Entry 8AAK (X-ray diffraction, 2.55 A resolution); this record covers chains A and B.

# Chain A (and B)
Protein: Syntenin-1
Source organism: Homo sapiens
Notes: chain B of this document is another copy of the same molecule, construct and numbering; everything in this record applies to it too
UniProt: O00560 (SDCB1_HUMAN); residue numbers follow UniProt; this construct covers 113-273
Sequence (166 residues; row label = number of the first residue in the row):
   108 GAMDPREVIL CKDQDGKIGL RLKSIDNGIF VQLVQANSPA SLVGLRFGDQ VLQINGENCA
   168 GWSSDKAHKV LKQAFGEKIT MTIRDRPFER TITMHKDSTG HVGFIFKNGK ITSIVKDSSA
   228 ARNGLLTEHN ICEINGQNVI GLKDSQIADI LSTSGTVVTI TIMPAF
Disordered / not traced: 108-110 (chain B: 108)
Differences from the reference sequence: expression tag (108-112)
Curated features (UniProtKB/Swiss-Prot):
  - binding site (a 1,2-diacyl-sn-glycero-3-phospho-(1D-myo-inositol-4,5-bisphosphate)): N215, K250, D251
  - mutagenesis: K214 (K214A: Disruption of the cooperative binding of C-terminal peptides from FZD7 and phosphatidylinositol-4,5-bisphosphate ...), N215 (N215D: Disruption of the cooperative binding of C-terminal peptides from FZD7 and phosphatidylinositol-4,5-bisphosphate), K250 (K250A: Disruption of the cooperative binding of C-terminal peptides from FZD7 and phosphatidylinositol-4,5-bisphosphate ...)
Small-molecule neighbours: LL6 ((2S)-2-[[(2S)-2-(3-oxidanylidene-1H-isoindol-2-yl)-3-phenyl-propanoyl]amino]propanoic acid): G207, H208, V209, G210, F211, I212, F213, V222, D251, S252, A255, L258
From the paper describing this entry:
  - binding site for LL6: H208, V222

# How chain A and chain B interact
Contacting residue pairs (38; chain A residue first):
  I132(A) - L233(B)
  D133(A) - L233(B)
  D133(A) - T234(B)  hydrogen bond (backbone-backbone)
  D133(A) - E235(B)
  D133(A) - H236(B)
  N134(A) - T234(B)  hydrogen bond
  G135(A) - L233(B)
  F137(A) - L233(B)  hydrophobic
  Q157(A) - G231(B)
  Q157(A) - L233(B)
  L159(A) - R229(B)
  L159(A) - N230(B)
  L159(A) - G231(B)
  Q160(A) - R229(B)  hydrogen bond (side chain-backbone)
  N165(A) - D224(B)
  N165(A) - A228(B)
  N165(A) - R229(B)
  R191(A) - N230(B)  hydrogen bond (side chain-backbone)
  P194(A) - R197(B)
  F195(A) - R197(B)
  F195(A) - L233(B)  hydrophobic
  R197(A) - P194(B)
  R197(A) - F195(B)
  A228(A) - N165(B)
  R229(A) - L159(B)
  R229(A) - N165(B)
  N230(A) - L159(B)
  N230(A) - R191(B)  hydrogen bond (backbone-side chain)
  G231(A) - Q157(B)  hydrogen bond (backbone-side chain)
  G231(A) - L159(B)
  L233(A) - I132(B)
  L233(A) - D133(B)
  L233(A) - G135(B)
  L233(A) - F195(B)  hydrophobic
  T234(A) - D133(B)  hydrogen bond (backbone-backbone)
  T234(A) - N134(B)  hydrogen bond
  E235(A) - D133(B)
  H236(A) - D133(B)
Other interface residues (no listed pair), chain A (25 interface residues in all): A167, I199, D224, S225
Other interface residues (no listed pair), chain B (24 interface residues in all): P112, F137, A167, I221

# Overview
25 residues of chain A and 24 residues of chain B are in contact; the contacts include 8 hydrogen bonds. Among
the polar pairs are N134(A)-T234(B), Q160(A)-R229(B) and R191(A)-N230(B). Chain A binds compound LL6. The
paper reports a binding site for LL6 at H208(A) and V222(A).
Both chains are Syntenin-1 (Homo sapiens). Entry 8AAK (Crystal structure of the PDZ tandem of syntenin in
complex with compound 29) was determined by X-ray diffraction (same publication as 8AAO and 8AAP).
